PDB entry 8J7F | electron microscopy, 2.60 A resolution | chains A and E of the 5 polymer chains in the assembly

== Chain A ==
Molecule: ion channel, Voltage dependent ion channel, Green fluorescent protein (Fragment), Ion transport domain-containing protein
Organism: Homo sapiens
Reference sequence: R1EKX3 (R1EKX3_EMIHU); residues 94-345 here correspond to UniProt positions 45-296 (UniProt number = residue number - 49)
Chain sequence (289 residues; row label = number of the first residue in the row):
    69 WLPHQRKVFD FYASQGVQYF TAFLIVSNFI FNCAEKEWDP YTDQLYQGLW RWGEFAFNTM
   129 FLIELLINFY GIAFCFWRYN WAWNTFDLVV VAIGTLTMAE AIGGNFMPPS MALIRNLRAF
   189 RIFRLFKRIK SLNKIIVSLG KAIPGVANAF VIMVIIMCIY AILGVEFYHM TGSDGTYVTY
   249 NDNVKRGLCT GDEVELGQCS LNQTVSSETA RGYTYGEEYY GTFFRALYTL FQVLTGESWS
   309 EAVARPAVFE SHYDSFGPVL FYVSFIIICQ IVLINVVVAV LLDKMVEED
Sequence notes: conflict Val157 (Ile108 in R1EKX3)
Reported in the primary citation:
  - self-association interface (contacts with another copy of this molecule); pairs are residue here / residue on that copy: Thr303-Trp307 (hydrogen bond)

== Chain E ==
Molecule: Ile-ala-ala-ile-his-asn-ala-arg-arg-lys-lys-arg-glu-ala-ala-ala-ala-his-lys-ala
Organism: Homo sapiens
Chain sequence (20 residues; numbered 2 to 21; the number before each row is that of its first residue):
     2 IAAIHNARRK KREAAAAHKA

== How chain A and chain E interact ==
Residue-residue contacts (4):
  Asn343(A) with Ala4(E)
  Leu350(A) with Ile5(E), hydrophobic
  Asp351(A) with Lys11(E), salt bridge
  Val354(A) with Lys12(E)
Other interface residues (no listed pair), chain A (6 interface residues in all): Val346, Ala347
Other interface residues (no listed pair), chain E (5 interface residues in all): Ala8

== Overview ==
6 residues of chain A face 5 of chain E across their interface; the contacts include 1 salt bridge. The
salt-bridged pair is Asp351(A)-Lys11(E). The paper reports a self-association interface involving Thr303(A).
Chain A is ion channel, Voltage dependent ion channel, Green fluorescent protein (Fragment), Ion transport
domain-containing protein and chain E is
Ile-ala-ala-ile-his-asn-ala-arg-arg-lys-lys-arg-glu-ala-ala-ala-ala-his-lys-ala, both from Homo sapiens; the
structure, ion channel, was determined by electron microscopy together with 8J7M and 8J7H from the same study.
